Entry 6B0X (electron microscopy, 3.80 A resolution); this record covers chains E and f of the 14 polymer chains in the assembly.

== Chain E ==
Protein: Major head protein
Organism: Staphylococcus phage 80alpha
UniProt: A4ZFB3 (A4ZFB3_9CAUD); residues 1-324 here = UniProt positions 1-324
Chain sequence (324 residues; each row starts with the number of its first residue):
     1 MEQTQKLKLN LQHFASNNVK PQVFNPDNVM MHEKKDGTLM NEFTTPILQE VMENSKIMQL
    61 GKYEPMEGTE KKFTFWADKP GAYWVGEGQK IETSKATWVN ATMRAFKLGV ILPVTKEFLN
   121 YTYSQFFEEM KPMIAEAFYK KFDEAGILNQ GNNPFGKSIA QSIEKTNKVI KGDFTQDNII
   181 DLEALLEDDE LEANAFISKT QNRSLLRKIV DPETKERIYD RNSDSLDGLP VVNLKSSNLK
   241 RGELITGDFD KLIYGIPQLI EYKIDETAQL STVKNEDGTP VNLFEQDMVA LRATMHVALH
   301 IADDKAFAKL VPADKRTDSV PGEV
Disordered / not traced: 1-25, 310-324
Swiss-Prot annotation at these positions:
  - mutagenesis: E2 to F14 (Wild-type phage titer and viability), F14 (F14A: Wild-type phage titer and viability, protein is mostly unprocessed), M52 (M52Q: Defective in producing infectious virions)
From the paper describing this entry:
  - mutagenesis - M52L, Y123C: unchanged growth
  - mutagenesis - M52Q: abolished growth

== Chain f ==
Protein: Scaffold protein
Organism: Staphylococcus phage 80alpha
UniProt: A4ZFB2 (A4ZFB2_9CAUD); numbering as in UniProt (aligned over 1-206)
Chain sequence (206 residues; row label = number of the first residue in the row):
     1 MEENKLKFNL QFFADQSDDP DEPGGDGKKG NPDKKENDEG TEITFTPEQQ KKVDEILERR
    61 VAHEKKKADE YAKEKAAEAA KEAAKLAKMN KDQKDEYERE QMEKELEQLR SEKQLNEMRS
   121 EARKMLSEAE VDSSDEVVNL VVTDTAEQTK SNVEAFSNAV KKAVNEAVKV NARQSPLTGG
   181 DSFNHSTKNK PQNLAEIARQ KRIIKN
Disordered / not traced: 1-190
Swiss-Prot annotation at these positions:
  - region: S186 to N206 (Helix-and-hook motif)
  - mutagenesis: E2 to F13 (No viable phage, greatly reduced levels of capsid protein, accumulates large numbers of tails; Wild-type phage titer and viability), E105 (E105D: Virus escapes the CBASS system in host bacteria, allowing virus propagation. Phage still activates 3',2'-cGAMP production and makes wild-type cabRNA), S186 to N206 (Slightly reduced phage titer), A198 (A198I: Defective in producing infectious virions), R202 (R202E/K/S: Defective in producing infectious virions), I203 (I203T: Defective in producing infectious virions)
From the paper describing this entry:
  - mutagenesis - A198I, R202E, R202K, R202S, I203T: abolished growth
  - mutagenesis - I204L: unchanged growth

== How chain E and chain f interact ==
Pairs across the interface - 6 pairs, chain E then chain f:
  N54(E) - N206(f)
  E129(E) - Q192(f)
  P132(E) - R199(f)
  E136(E) - N206(f)
  K235(E) - K205(f)  hydrogen bond (side chain-backbone)
  K235(E) - N206(f)  hydrogen bond (side chain-backbone)
Interface residues without a listed pair, chain E (7 interface residues in all): E50, Y139

== Overview ==
7 residues of chain E face 4 of chain f across their interface; the contacts include 2 hydrogen bonds. Polar
contacts include K235(E)-K205(f) and K235(E)-N206(f). The paper reports that A198I, R202E and R202K of chain
f, among others, abolish growth; M52Q of chain E abolishes growth; 9 substitutions were tested in all.
Chain E is Major head protein and chain f is Scaffold protein, both from Staphylococcus phage 80alpha; the
structure, Capsid protein and C-terminal part of scaffolding protein in the Staphylococcus aureus phage
80alpha procapsid, was determined by electron microscopy together with 6B23 from the same study.
